Entry 5LMJ (X-ray diffraction, 2.10 A resolution); this record covers chain A.

[Chain A]
Protein: nanobody
Source organism: Lama glama
Notes: antibody fragment or engineered binder
Chain sequence (131 residues; each row starts with the number of its first residue; a row labelled like 82A-82C holds insertion residues (82A, then the next letters in order); numbers below 1 keep their minus sign (Met-1 is residue -1)):
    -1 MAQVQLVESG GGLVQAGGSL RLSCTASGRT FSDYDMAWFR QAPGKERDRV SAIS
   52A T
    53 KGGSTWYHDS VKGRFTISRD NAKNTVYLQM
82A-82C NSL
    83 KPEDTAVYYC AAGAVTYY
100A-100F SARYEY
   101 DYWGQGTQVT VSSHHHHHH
Not modelled in the structure: -1 to 0, 114-119
Disulfides: Cys22-Cys92

[In short]
Chain A is nanobody (Lama glama); the structure, Llama nanobody PorM_19, was determined by X-ray diffraction
(same publication as 5FWO, 5LMW and 5LZ0).
